1AJG - chain A; structure by X-ray diffraction, 1.69 A resolution.

[Chain A]
Molecule: Myoglobin
Source organism: Physeter catodon
UniProtKB: P02185 (MYG_PHYCA); numbering as in UniProt (aligned over 1-153)
Amino-acid sequence (153 residues; each row starts with the number of its first residue):
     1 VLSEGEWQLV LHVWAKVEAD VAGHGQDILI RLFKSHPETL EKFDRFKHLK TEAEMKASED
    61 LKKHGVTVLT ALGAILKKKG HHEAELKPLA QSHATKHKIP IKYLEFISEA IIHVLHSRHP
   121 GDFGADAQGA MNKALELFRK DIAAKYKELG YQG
Bound ions: heme Fe: H93 (together with carbon monoxide)
Small-molecule neighbours:
  - carbon monoxide (CMO): L29, F43, H64, V68, H93
  - heme (HEM): L32, T39, K42, F43, R45, H64, T67, V68, A71, L72, L89, S92, H93, H97, I99, Y103, L104, I107, I111, F138

[In short]
Chain A binds heme and carbon monoxide.
Chain A is Myoglobin (Physeter catodon); the structure, Carbonmonoxy myoglobin at 40 K, was determined by
X-ray diffraction (same publication as 1AJH).
